Entry 7AZX (X-ray diffraction, 2.25 A resolution); this record covers chains B and C of the 3 polymer chains in the assembly.

Chain B:
Molecule: Zinc finger and BTB domain-containing protein 17 isoform X1
From: Homo sapiens
UniProtKB: Q13105 (ZBT17_HUMAN); numbering as in UniProt (aligned over 1-115)
Amino-acid sequence (121 residues; row label = number of the first residue in the row; numbers below 1 keep their minus sign (Gly-5 is residue -5)):
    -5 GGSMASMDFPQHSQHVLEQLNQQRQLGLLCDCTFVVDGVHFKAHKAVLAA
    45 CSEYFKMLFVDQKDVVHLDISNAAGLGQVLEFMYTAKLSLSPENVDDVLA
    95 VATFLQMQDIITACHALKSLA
Unresolved in the structure: -5 to -4, 58-59, 112-115
Sequence notes: expression tag (-5 to 0)
Reported in the primary citation:
  - mutagenesis - L52A: unchanged binding to E3 ubiquitin-protein ligase HUWE1 (chain C)
  - mutagenesis - F53A, H61A: decreased binding to E3 ubiquitin-protein ligase HUWE1 (chain C)
  - mutagenesis - V10D/L14D/Q17D/V41K: abolished binding to E3 ubiquitin-protein ligase HUWE1 (chain C)
  - mutagenesis - F28A, L52A, F53A, V60P, L62A, I64A: decreased catalytic activity
  - mutagenesis - H61A: unchanged catalytic activity

Chain C:
Molecule: E3 ubiquitin-protein ligase HUWE1
UniProtKB: H0Y659 (H0Y659_HUMAN); residues 3870-3897 here correspond to UniProt positions 693-720 (UniProt number = residue number - 3177)
Amino-acid sequence (28 residues; numbered 3870 to 3897; the number before each row is that of its first residue):
  3870 SHDQHAVLVLQPAVEAFFLVHATERESK
Unresolved in the structure: 3870-3873, 3895-3897
Reported in the primary citation:
  - mutagenesis - L3877A/F3887A, F3886A: abolished binding to Zinc finger and BTB domain-containing protein 17 isoform X1 (chain B)
  - mutagenesis - H3874A, L3877A/F3887A, L3877A, L3879A, F3886A, F3887A: decreased catalytic activity
  - mutagenesis - V3883A: unchanged catalytic activity

How chain B and chain C interact:
Residue-residue contacts (22):
  Asp25(B) - Val3878(C)
  Asp25(B) - Leu3879(C)
  Asp25(B) - Gln3880(C)  hydrogen bond (backbone-backbone)
  Cys26(B) - Val3878(C)
  Cys26(B) - Leu3879(C)  hydrophobic
  Thr27(B) - Leu3877(C)
  Thr27(B) - Val3878(C)  hydrogen bond (backbone-backbone)
  Thr27(B) - Gln3880(C)  hydrogen bond
  Phe28(B) - Val3876(C)
  Phe28(B) - Leu3877(C)  hydrophobic
  Val29(B) - Val3876(C)  hydrogen bond (backbone-backbone)
  Val30(B) - His3874(C)
  Val30(B) - Ala3875(C)  hydrophobic
  Lys39(B) - Gln3880(C)
  Phe49(B) - Leu3877(C)  hydrophobic
  Phe53(B) - Leu3879(C)  hydrophobic
  Val60(B) - Val3876(C)
  Val60(B) - Leu3877(C)  hydrogen bond (backbone-backbone)
  Val60(B) - Leu3879(C)  hydrophobic
  His61(B) - Ala3875(C)
  Leu62(B) - Ala3875(C)  hydrogen bond (backbone-backbone)
  Ile64(B) - His3874(C)
Other interface residues (no listed pair), chain B (16 interface residues in all): Cys24, Leu52, Lys57
From the paper, about this interface:
  - interface residues, chain B: Leu52(B), Val60(B)
  - hot spots on chain B (mutagenesis) - F28A, V60P, L62A: decreased binding to E3 ubiquitin-protein ligase HUWE1 (chain C)
  - hot spots on chain B (mutagenesis) - I64A: abolished binding to E3 ubiquitin-protein ligase HUWE1 (chain C)
  - hot spots on chain C (mutagenesis) - L3879A: decreased binding to Zinc finger and BTB domain-containing protein 17 isoform X1 (chain B)
  - hot spots on chain C (mutagenesis) - L3877A, F3887A: abolished binding to Zinc finger and BTB domain-containing protein 17 isoform X1 (chain B)

In short:
16 residues of chain B face 7 of chain C across their interface; the contacts include 6 hydrogen bonds. Among
the polar pairs are Thr27(B)-Gln3880(C), Asp25(B)-Gln3880(C) and Thr27(B)-Val3878(C). The paper reports that
F28A, L52A and F53A of chain B, among others, reduce catalytic activity; interface residues Leu52(B) and
Val60(B); 15 substitutions were tested in all.
Chain B is Zinc finger and BTB domain-containing protein 17 isoform X1 (Homo sapiens) and chain C is E3
ubiquitin-protein ligase HUWE1; the structure, Crystal structure of the MIZ1-BTB-domain in complex with a
HUWE1-derived peptide, was determined by X-ray diffraction, deposited together with 7AZW.
